7LZ8 - chains D and E of the 6 polymer chains in the assembly; structure by X-ray diffraction, 2.92 A resolution.

# Chain D
Name: Tubulin beta-2B chain
Source organism: Sus scrofa
Reference sequence: A0A287AGU7 (A0A287AGU7_PIG); numbering as in UniProt (aligned over 1-445)
Amino-acid sequence (445 residues; numbered 1 to 445; the number before each row is that of its first residue):
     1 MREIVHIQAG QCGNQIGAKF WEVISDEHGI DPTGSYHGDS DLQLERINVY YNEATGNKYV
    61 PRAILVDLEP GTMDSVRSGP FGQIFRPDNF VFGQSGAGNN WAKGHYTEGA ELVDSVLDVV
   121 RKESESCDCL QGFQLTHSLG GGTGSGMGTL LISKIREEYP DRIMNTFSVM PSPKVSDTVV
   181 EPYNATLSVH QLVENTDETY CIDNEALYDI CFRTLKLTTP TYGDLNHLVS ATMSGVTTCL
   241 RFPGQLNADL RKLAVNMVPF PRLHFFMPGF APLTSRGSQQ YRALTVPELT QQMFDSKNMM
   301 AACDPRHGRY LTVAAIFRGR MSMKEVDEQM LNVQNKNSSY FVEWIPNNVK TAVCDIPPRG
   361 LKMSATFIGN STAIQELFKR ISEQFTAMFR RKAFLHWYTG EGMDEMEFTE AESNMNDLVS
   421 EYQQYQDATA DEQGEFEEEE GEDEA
Unresolved in the structure: 1, 54-56, 274-283, 432-445
Residues lining bound ligands:
  - GTP (guanosine-5'-triphosphate): G10, Q11, C12, Q15, I16, D67, G96, A97, G98, N99, S138, G140, G141, G142, T143, G144, S145, V169, P171, V175, S176, E181, N204, L207, Y222, L225, N226
  - YJ4 (4-[2-(ethylamino)pyrido[3,2-d]pyrimidin-4-yl]-7-methoxy-3,4-dihydroquinoxalin-2(1H)-one): V236, C239, L240, L246, A248, D249, L250, K252, L253, N256, M257, T312, V313, A314, A315, I316, N348, K350, T351, A352

# Chain E
Name: Stathmin-4
Source organism: Rattus norvegicus
Reference sequence: P63043 (STMN4_RAT); residues 5-145 here correspond to UniProt positions 49-189 (UniProt number = residue number + 44)
Amino-acid sequence (143 residues; row label = number of the first residue in the row):
     3 MADMEVIELN KCTSGQSFEV ILKPPSFDGV PEFNASLPRR RDPSLEEIQK KLEAAEERRK
    63 YQEAELLKHL AEKREHEREV IQKAIEENNN FIKMAKEKLA QKMESNKENR EAHLAAMLER
   123 LQEKDKHAEE VRKNKELKEE ASR
Unresolved in the structure: 3-5, 29-42, 141-145
Sequence notes: initiating methionine (3); expression tag (4)
Curated features (UniProtKB/Swiss-Prot):
  - modified residue: S46 (Phosphoserine)

# How chain D and chain E interact
Residue-residue contacts (16):
  Y106(D) with H129(E); A130(E), hydrophobic; V133(E), hydrophobic; R134(E), hydrogen bond (backbone-side chain)
  T107(D) with K137(E)
  A110(D) with R134(E)
  S153(D) with L123(E)
  R156(D) with M119(E)
  E157(D) with L120(E); L123(E)
  E194(D) with R122(E)
  G400(D) with K137(E)
  E401(D) with V133(E); K137(E), salt bridge
  G402(D) with V133(E)
  E407(D) with H129(E), salt bridge
Other interface residues (no listed pair), chain D (15 interface residues in all): K154, P160, D161, N195
Other interface residues (no listed pair), chain E (13 interface residues in all): R112, L116, D127, N136

# In short
15 residues of chain D and 13 residues of chain E are in contact, with 1 hydrogen bond and 2 salt bridges.
Polar contacts include E401(D)-K137(E), E407(D)-H129(E) and Y106(D)-R134(E). Bound to chain D: GTP and
compound YJ4.
Here chain D is Tubulin beta-2B chain (Sus scrofa) and chain E is Stathmin-4 (Rattus norvegicus). Entry 7LZ8
(Tubulin-RB3_SLD-TTL in complex with compound 5t) was determined by X-ray diffraction (same publication as
6X1C, 6X1E, 6X1F and 7LZ7).
